3NMZ - chains A and C of the 4 polymer chains in the assembly; structure by X-ray diffraction, 3.01 A resolution.

# Chain A
Molecule: APC variant protein
Source organism: Homo sapiens
Notes: fragment: Armadiilo repeats domain
UniProtKB: Q4LE70 (Q4LE70_HUMAN); residues 303-739 here correspond to UniProt positions 305-741 (UniProt number = residue number + 2)
Sequence (458 residues; numbered 282 to 739; the number before each row is that of its first residue):
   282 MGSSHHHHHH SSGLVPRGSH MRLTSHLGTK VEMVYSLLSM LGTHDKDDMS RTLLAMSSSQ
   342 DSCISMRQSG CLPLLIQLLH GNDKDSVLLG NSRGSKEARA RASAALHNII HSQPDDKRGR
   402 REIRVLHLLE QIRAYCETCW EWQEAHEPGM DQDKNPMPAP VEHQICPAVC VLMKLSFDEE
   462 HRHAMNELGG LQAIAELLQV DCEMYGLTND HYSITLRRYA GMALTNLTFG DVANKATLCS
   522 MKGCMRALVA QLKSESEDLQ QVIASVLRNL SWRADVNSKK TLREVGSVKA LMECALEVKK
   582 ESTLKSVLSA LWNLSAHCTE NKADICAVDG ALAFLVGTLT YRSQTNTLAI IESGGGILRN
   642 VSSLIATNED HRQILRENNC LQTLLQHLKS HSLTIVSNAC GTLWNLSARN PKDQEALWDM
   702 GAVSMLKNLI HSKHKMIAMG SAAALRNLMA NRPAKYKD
Unresolved in the structure: 282-325, 370-372, 438-439, 737-739
Sequence notes: expression tag (282-302)
What the authors report for this chain:
  - mutagenesis - F458K, N507K, F510K, N550K: decreased catalytic activity with Rho guanine nucleotide exchange factor 4 (chain C)
  - mutagenesis - F458K, N507K, F510K, N550K: decreased catalytic activity (GEF activity of Asef)

# Chain C
Molecule: Rho guanine nucleotide exchange factor 4
Source organism: Homo sapiens
UniProtKB: Q9NR80 (ARHG4_HUMAN); residue numbers follow UniProt; this construct covers 170-276
Sequence (116 residues; each row starts with the number of its first residue):
   161 MGHHHHHHMS SSHHYSHPGG GGEQLAINEL ISDGSVVCAE ALWDHVTMDD QELGFKAGDV
   221 IEVMDATNRE WWWGRVADGE GWFPASFVRL RVNQDEPADD DAPLAGNSGA EDGGAE
Unresolved in the structure: 161-170, 256-276
Sequence notes: expression tag (161-169)
What the authors report for this chain:
  - mutagenesis - E183K, A186R: abolished catalytic activity with APC variant protein (chain A)
  - contacts within the chain: Tyr175-Asp209 (hydrogen bond), Tyr175-Glu212 (hydrogen bond), Tyr175-Trp231 (hydrophobic contact), Tyr175-Trp242 (hydrophobic contact)
  - post-translational modification sites: Tyr175 (citing earlier work)
  - mutagenesis - E183K, A186R: abolished catalytic activity on WT APC-PreARM-ARM

# Interface between chain A and chain C
Residue-residue contacts - 55 pairs, chain A then chain C:
  Lys455(A) - Val252(C)  hydrogen bond (side chain-backbone)
  Lys455(A) - Asn253(C)
  Phe458(A) - Ala186(C)
  Phe458(A) - Ile187(C)
  Phe458(A) - Leu190(C)  hydrophobic
  Phe458(A) - Val252(C)  hydrophobic
  Arg463(A) - Leu185(C)
  Arg499(A) - Glu189(C)
  Arg499(A) - Asp193(C)  salt bridge
  Met503(A) - Ala186(C)
  Met503(A) - Glu189(C)
  Thr506(A) - Gln184(C)
  Asn507(A) - Leu185(C)
  Asn507(A) - Ala186(C)  hydrogen bond (side chain-backbone)
  Phe510(A) - Glu183(C)
  Phe510(A) - Gln184(C)
  Phe510(A) - Leu185(C)  hydrophobic
  Phe510(A) - Arg229(C)
  Gly511(A) - Glu183(C)  hydrogen bond (backbone-side chain)
  Lys516(A) - Glu183(C)  salt bridge
  Asp539(A) - Ser192(C)
  Gln542(A) - Asn188(C)
  Gln542(A) - Glu189(C)  hydrogen bond
  Gln542(A) - Ser192(C)  hydrogen bond
  Val543(A) - Glu189(C)
  Ser546(A) - Glu189(C)  hydrogen bond
  Arg549(A) - Gly181(C)
  Arg549(A) - Gly182(C)
  Arg549(A) - Gln184(C)  hydrogen bond (side chain-backbone)
  Asn550(A) - Glu183(C)
  Asn550(A) - Gln184(C)  hydrogen bond (side chain-backbone)
  Trp553(A) - Gly182(C)
  Trp553(A) - Glu183(C)
  Lys586(A) - Asp225(C)  salt bridge
  Ser587(A) - Glu189(C)
  Ser590(A) - Gly181(C)
  Trp593(A) - Pro178(C)
  Trp593(A) - Gly180(C)
  Trp593(A) - Gly181(C)
  Asn594(A) - Gly180(C)
  Asn594(A) - Gly181(C)  hydrogen bond (side chain-backbone)
  Asn594(A) - Gly182(C)
  Thr626(A) - Met224(C)
  Asn627(A) - Asp225(C)
  Asn627(A) - Asn228(C)
  Asn627(A) - Trp242(C)
  Glu633(A) - Ser176(C)
  Ser673(A) - Ser176(C)
  Leu674(A) - His174(C)
  Leu674(A) - Ser176(C)  hydrogen bond (backbone-side chain)
  Thr675(A) - Ser176(C)  hydrogen bond (side chain-backbone)
  Thr675(A) - His177(C)
  Thr675(A) - Pro178(C)
  Lys714(A) - Ser171(C)  hydrogen bond
  His715(A) - Ser171(C)
Interface residues without a listed pair, chain A (33 interface residues in all): Met454, Ser457, Thr509
Interface residues without a listed pair, chain C (28 interface residues in all): Gly179, Thr227, Trp233
The authors on this interface:
  - specific contacts: Asn507(A)-Ala186(C), Asn550(A)-Gln184(C), Glu633(A)-Ser176(C) (hydrogen bond), Thr675(A)-Ser176(C) (hydrogen bond), Pro178(C)-Thr675(A) (hydrophobic contact), Gly179(C)-Trp593(A), Glu183(C)-Lys516(A), Ser192(C)-Gln542(A) (hydrogen bond)
  - hot spots on chain A (mutagenesis) - N507K, N550K: abolished binding to Rho guanine nucleotide exchange factor 4 (chain C)
  - hot spots on chain C (mutagenesis) - E183K, A186R: abolished binding to APC variant protein (chain A)

# Overview
The interface between chain A and chain C involves 33 residues on one side and 28 on the other; the contacts
include 12 hydrogen bonds and 3 salt bridges. Polar pairs include Arg499(A)-Asp193(C), Lys516(A)-Glu183(C) and
Lys586(A)-Asp225(C). The authors report contacts between Asn507(A) and Ala186(C), Asn550(A) and Gln184(C) and
Gly179(C) and Trp593(A) among others; hydrogen bonds between Glu633(A) and Ser176(C), Thr675(A) and Ser176(C)
and Ser192(C) and Gln542(A); a hydrophobic contact between Pro178(C) and Thr675(A). The paper reports that
F458K, N507K and F510K of chain A, among others, reduce catalytic activity with Rho guanine nucleotide
exchange factor 4 (chain C); a modification site at Tyr175(C); 6 substitutions were tested in all.
Here chain A is APC variant protein and chain C is Rho guanine nucleotide exchange factor 4, both from Homo
sapiens. Entry 3NMZ (Crystal structure of APC complexed with Asef) was determined by X-ray diffraction (same
publication as 3NMW and 3NMX).
